Entry 8WPN (electron microscopy, 2.82 A resolution); this record covers chains A and D of the 4 polymer chains in the assembly.

[Chain A (and D)]
Protein: Short transient receptor potential channel 4
Source organism: Homo sapiens
Notes: chain D of this document is another copy of the same molecule, construct and numbering; everything in this record applies to it too
Reference sequence: Q9UBN4 (TRPC4_HUMAN), isoform Q9UBN4-2; residues 1-893 here = UniProt positions 1-893
Chain sequence (915 residues; each row starts with the number of its first residue):
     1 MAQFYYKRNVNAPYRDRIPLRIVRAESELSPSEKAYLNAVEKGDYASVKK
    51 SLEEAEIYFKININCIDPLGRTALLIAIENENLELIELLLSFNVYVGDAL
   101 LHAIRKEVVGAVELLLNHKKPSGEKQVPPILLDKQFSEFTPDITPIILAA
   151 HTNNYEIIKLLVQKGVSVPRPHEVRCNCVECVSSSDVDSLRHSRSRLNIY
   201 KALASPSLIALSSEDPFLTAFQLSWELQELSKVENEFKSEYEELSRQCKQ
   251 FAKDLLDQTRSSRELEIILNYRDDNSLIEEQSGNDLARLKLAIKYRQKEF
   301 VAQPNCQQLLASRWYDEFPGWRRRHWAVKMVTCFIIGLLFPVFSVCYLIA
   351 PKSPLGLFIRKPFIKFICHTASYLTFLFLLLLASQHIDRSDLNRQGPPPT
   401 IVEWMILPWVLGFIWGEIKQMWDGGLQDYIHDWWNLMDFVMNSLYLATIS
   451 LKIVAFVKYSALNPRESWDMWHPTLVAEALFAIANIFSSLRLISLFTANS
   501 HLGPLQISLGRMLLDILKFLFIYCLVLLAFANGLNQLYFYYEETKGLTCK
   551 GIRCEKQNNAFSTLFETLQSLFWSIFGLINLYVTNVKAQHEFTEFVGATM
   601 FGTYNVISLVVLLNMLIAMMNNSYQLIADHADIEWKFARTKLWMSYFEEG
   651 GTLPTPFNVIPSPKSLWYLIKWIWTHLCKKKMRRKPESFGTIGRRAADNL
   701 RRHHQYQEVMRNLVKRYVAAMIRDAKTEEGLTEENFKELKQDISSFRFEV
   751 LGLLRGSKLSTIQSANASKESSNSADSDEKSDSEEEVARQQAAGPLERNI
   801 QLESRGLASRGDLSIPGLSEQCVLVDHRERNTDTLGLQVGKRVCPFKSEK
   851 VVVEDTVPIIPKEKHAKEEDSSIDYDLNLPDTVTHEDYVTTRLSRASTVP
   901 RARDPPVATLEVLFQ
Unresolved in the structure: 1-14, 119-134, 274-284, 661-694, 756-915
Sequence notes: expression tag (894-915)
Disulfide bonds: Cys549-Cys554
Metal / ion sites: Zn2+: His172, Cys176, Cys178, Cys181; Ca2+: Glu417, Gln420, Asp438
Ligand contacts:
  - 3-sn-phosphatidic acid (LPP; 2-(hexadecanoyloxy)-1-[(phosphonooxy)methyl]ethyl hexadecanoate), molecule 1: Leu509, Leu513, Leu520, Tyr523, Cys524, Leu527, Arg553, Phe565, Leu568, Gln569, Phe572, Trp573, Ile575, Ser608, Leu613
  - 3-sn-phosphatidic acid (LPP), molecule 2: Phe595, Ala598, Thr599, Gly602, Thr603, Val606, Ile607, Val610, Val611
Curated features (UniProtKB/Swiss-Prot):
  - binding site (Zn(2+)): His172, Cys176, Cys178, Cys181
  - binding site (Ca(2+)): Glu417, Gln420, Asn435, Asp438
  - natural variant: Glu138 (E138K: In a breast cancer sample)

[Chain A / chain D interface]
Residue-residue contacts - 200 pairs, chain A then chain D:
  Ile146(A) - Leu20(D)  hydrophobic
  Tyr155(A) - Ala25(D)
  Tyr155(A) - Pro68(D)
  Tyr155(A) - Leu69(D)  hydrophobic
  Glu156(A) - Leu69(D)
  Lys159(A) - Ala25(D)
  Lys159(A) - Glu26(D)
  Lys159(A) - Pro68(D)
  Val162(A) - Arg21(D)
  Val162(A) - Ile22(D)
  Gln163(A) - Glu28(D)
  Val166(A) - Leu20(D)
  Ser167(A) - Arg17(D)  hydrogen bond
  Ser167(A) - Ile18(D)
  Val168(A) - Arg17(D)
  Val168(A) - Ile18(D)  hydrogen bond (backbone-backbone)
  Val168(A) - Leu20(D)  hydrophobic
  Pro169(A) - Arg17(D)
  Arg170(A) - Arg15(D)
  Arg170(A) - Asp16(D)  hydrogen bond (backbone-backbone)
  Arg170(A) - Arg17(D)  hydrogen bond (side chain-backbone)
  Arg170(A) - Ile18(D)
  Leu203(A) - Ile18(D)  hydrophobic
  Ile209(A) - Arg24(D)  hydrogen bond (backbone-side chain)
  Ala210(A) - Arg24(D)  hydrogen bond (backbone-side chain)
  Leu211(A) - Arg21(D)
  Leu211(A) - Ile22(D)  hydrophobic
  Leu211(A) - Val23(D)  hydrogen bond (backbone-backbone)
  Leu211(A) - Arg24(D)
  Leu211(A) - Ala25(D)  hydrophobic
  Ser212(A) - Arg21(D)  hydrogen bond (side chain-backbone)
  Ser212(A) - Val23(D)
  Ser213(A) - Val23(D)
  Ser213(A) - Arg24(D)  hydrogen bond (backbone-side chain)
  Glu214(A) - Arg24(D)  hydrogen bond (backbone-side chain)
  Pro216(A) - Arg24(D)
  Thr259(A) - Leu190(D)
  Arg260(A) - Ser137(D)  hydrogen bond (side chain-backbone)
  Arg260(A) - Glu138(D)
  Arg260(A) - Phe139(D)  hydrogen bond (side chain-backbone)
  Arg260(A) - Leu190(D)
  Arg260(A) - Arg191(D)  hydrogen bond (backbone-side chain)
  Ser261(A) - Asp188(D)
  Ser261(A) - Leu190(D)
  Ser261(A) - Arg191(D)
  Ser262(A) - Asp188(D)  hydrogen bond (backbone-side chain)
  Ser262(A) - Ser189(D)
  Ser262(A) - Leu190(D)
  Leu265(A) - Leu190(D)  hydrophobic
  Pro304(A) - Glu236(D)
  Pro304(A) - Phe237(D)  hydrophobic
  Asn305(A) - Leu190(D)
  Asn305(A) - Phe237(D)
  Gln307(A) - Glu236(D)
  Gln308(A) - Ser189(D)  hydrogen bond (side chain-backbone)
  Gln308(A) - Ser193(D)  hydrogen bond
  Gln308(A) - Glu236(D)
  Gln308(A) - Phe237(D)
  Arg322(A) - Asn235(D)
  Arg323(A) - Val174(D)
  Arg323(A) - Arg175(D)  hydrogen bond (backbone-side chain)
  Arg323(A) - Cys176(D)  hydrogen bond (side chain-backbone)
  Arg323(A) - Arg196(D)
  Arg323(A) - Val233(D)
  Leu380(A) - Asn532(D)
  Leu381(A) - Asn532(D)
  Ala383(A) - Gln536(D)
  Ser384(A) - Asn532(D)
  Ser384(A) - Asn535(D)  hydrogen bond
  Ser384(A) - Gln536(D)
  Ser384(A) - Phe539(D)
  Gln385(A) - Leu564(D)
  His386(A) - Phe539(D)
  Leu392(A) - Tyr540(D)
  Arg465(A) - Tyr540(D)
  Arg465(A) - Tyr541(D)  hydrogen bond
  Arg465(A) - His590(D)  hydrogen bond (backbone-side chain)
  Glu466(A) - Ala588(D)
  Trp468(A) - His590(D)
  Met470(A) - Gln589(D)
  Met470(A) - His590(D)
  Met470(A) - Glu591(D)
  Met470(A) - Phe592(D)
  Trp471(A) - Phe592(D)  hydrophobic
  Leu475(A) - Tyr541(D)
  Glu478(A) - Tyr540(D)
  Ala479(A) - Leu537(D)  hydrophobic
  Ala479(A) - Phe592(D)  hydrophobic
  Phe481(A) - Gln536(D)
  Ala482(A) - Gly533(D)
  Ala482(A) - Gln536(D)
  Ala482(A) - Leu537(D)  hydrophobic
  Asn485(A) - Asn532(D)
  Asn485(A) - Gln536(D)
  Ile486(A) - Ala529(D)
  Ile486(A) - Phe530(D)  hydrophobic
  Ile486(A) - Gly533(D)
  Ile486(A) - Met600(D)  hydrophobic
  Ser489(A) - Leu525(D)
  Ser489(A) - Ala529(D)
  Ser489(A) - Asn532(D)
  Leu490(A) - Val526(D)  hydrophobic
  Leu490(A) - Ala529(D)  hydrophobic
  Leu492(A) - Leu525(D)  hydrophobic
  Ile493(A) - Leu525(D)  hydrophobic
  Phe496(A) - Ile522(D)  hydrophobic
  Phe496(A) - Leu525(D)  hydrophobic
  Leu505(A) - Lys518(D)
  Leu505(A) - Phe519(D)  hydrophobic
  Leu505(A) - Ile522(D)  hydrophobic
  Leu509(A) - Ile522(D)  hydrophobic
  Leu509(A) - Met615(D)  hydrophobic
  Met512(A) - Met615(D)  hydrophobic
  Met512(A) - Met619(D)  hydrophobic
  Ile552(A) - Leu581(D)
  Arg553(A) - Leu581(D)
  Arg553(A) - Tyr582(D)
  Arg553(A) - Thr584(D)
  Arg553(A) - Asn585(D)  hydrogen bond (backbone-side chain)
  Arg553(A) - Glu594(D)  salt bridge
  Arg553(A) - Phe595(D)
  Arg553(A) - Ala598(D)
  Cys554(A) - Tyr582(D)  hydrophobic
  Cys554(A) - Asn585(D)
  Glu555(A) - Lys556(D)  salt bridge
  Glu555(A) - Tyr582(D)
  Phe565(A) - Phe595(D)  hydrophobic
  Phe572(A) - Gly602(D)
  Phe572(A) - Val606(D)  hydrophobic
  Trp573(A) - Leu581(D)  hydrophobic
  Trp573(A) - Ala598(D)
  Trp573(A) - Phe601(D)  hydrophobic
  Trp573(A) - Gly602(D)
  Trp573(A) - Asn605(D)
  Phe576(A) - Asn605(D)
  Phe576(A) - Val606(D)  hydrophobic
  Phe576(A) - Leu609(D)  hydrophobic
  Leu578(A) - Ile579(D)
  Leu613(A) - Val610(D)  hydrophobic
  Leu613(A) - Asn614(D)
  Leu616(A) - Val610(D)  hydrophobic
  Leu616(A) - Asn614(D)
  Ile617(A) - Asn614(D)
  Ile617(A) - Ile617(D)  hydrophobic
  Met620(A) - Asn614(D)
  Met620(A) - Met615(D)  hydrophobic
  Met620(A) - Ala618(D)
  Asn621(A) - Ile617(D)
  Asn621(A) - Ala618(D)
  Asn621(A) - Asn621(D)
  Tyr624(A) - Met619(D)  hydrophobic
  Tyr624(A) - Asn622(D)
  Gln625(A) - Asn622(D)
  Gln625(A) - Gln625(D)
  Ala628(A) - Asn622(D)
  Arg711(A) - Arg24(D)
  Val714(A) - Arg24(D)
  Lys715(A) - Glu26(D)  salt bridge
  Lys715(A) - Phe136(D)
  Arg716(A) - Phe136(D)
  Val718(A) - Leu69(D)  hydrophobic
  Ala719(A) - Glu138(D)
  Arg723(A) - Leu69(D)  hydrogen bond (side chain-backbone)
  Arg723(A) - Gly70(D)
  Arg723(A) - Arg71(D)
  Arg723(A) - Glu79(D)
  Arg723(A) - Glu138(D)  salt bridge
  Asp724(A) - Arg105(D)  salt bridge
  Lys726(A) - Glu733(D)
  Thr727(A) - Thr732(D)  hydrogen bond (backbone-side chain)
  Thr727(A) - Glu733(D)  hydrogen bond (backbone-backbone)
  Thr727(A) - Glu734(D)  hydrogen bond (backbone-backbone)
  Glu728(A) - Thr732(D)
  Glu729(A) - Thr732(D)
  Glu729(A) - Glu733(D)  hydrogen bond (backbone-backbone)
  Gly730(A) - Glu733(D)
  Leu731(A) - Leu731(D)  hydrophobic
  Leu731(A) - Thr732(D)
  Leu731(A) - Glu733(D)
  Leu731(A) - Phe736(D)  hydrophobic
  Asn735(A) - Glu733(D)  hydrogen bond
  Asn735(A) - Phe736(D)
  Glu738(A) - Phe736(D)
  Glu738(A) - Lys740(D)
  Leu739(A) - Phe736(D)  hydrophobic
  Leu739(A) - Leu739(D)  hydrophobic
  Leu739(A) - Lys740(D)
  Leu739(A) - Ile743(D)  hydrophobic
  Asp742(A) - Lys740(D)
  Ile743(A) - Ile743(D)  hydrophobic
  Ser745(A) - Arg747(D)  hydrogen bond
  Phe746(A) - Phe746(D)  hydrophobic
  Phe746(A) - Arg747(D)
  Phe746(A) - Val750(D)  hydrophobic
  Glu749(A) - Arg747(D)  salt bridge
  Glu749(A) - Leu751(D)
  Glu749(A) - Arg755(D)  salt bridge
  Leu753(A) - Leu751(D)  hydrophobic
  Leu753(A) - Leu754(D)  hydrophobic
  Leu753(A) - Arg755(D)
Interface residues without a listed pair, chain A (119 interface residues in all): Glu84, Pro171, Leu208, Arg263, Ala311, Arg324, Val476, Ile483, His501, Leu502, Leu513, Ile516, Cys549, Gln557, Gln569, Ile575, Ile579, Gln707, Met710, Ile722, Val750, Leu754
Interface residues without a listed pair, chain D (104 interface residues in all): Pro19, His102, Thr140, Pro141, Phe521, Glu555, Gly577, Thr593, Val596, Val611

[Overview]
119 residues of chain A face 104 of chain D across their interface, with 29 hydrogen bonds and 7 salt bridges.
Polar pairs include Arg553(A)-Glu594(D), Glu555(A)-Lys556(D) and Lys715(A)-Glu26(D). Chain A binds
3-sn-phosphatidic acid. UniProt lists 4 Zn2+-binding residues and 4 Ca2+-binding residues on chain A.
Both chains are Short transient receptor potential channel 4 (Homo sapiens). Entry 8WPN (Cryo-EM structure of
the human TRPC4 in lipid nanodiscs) was determined by electron microscopy, deposited together with 8WPL and
8WPM.
